PDB entry 5MS0 | electron microscopy, 9.80 A resolution (very low resolution: no residue pairs are listed; an interface is given only as per-side residue counts) | chains D and J of the 14 polymer chains in the assembly

== Chain D ==
Molecule: DNA-directed RNA polymerase subunit beta'
Source organism: Escherichia coli K-12
Notes: EC 2.7.7.6
Reference sequence: P0A8T7 (RPOC_ECOLI); numbering as in UniProt (aligned over 1-1407)
Chain sequence (1416 residues; each row starts with the number of its first residue):
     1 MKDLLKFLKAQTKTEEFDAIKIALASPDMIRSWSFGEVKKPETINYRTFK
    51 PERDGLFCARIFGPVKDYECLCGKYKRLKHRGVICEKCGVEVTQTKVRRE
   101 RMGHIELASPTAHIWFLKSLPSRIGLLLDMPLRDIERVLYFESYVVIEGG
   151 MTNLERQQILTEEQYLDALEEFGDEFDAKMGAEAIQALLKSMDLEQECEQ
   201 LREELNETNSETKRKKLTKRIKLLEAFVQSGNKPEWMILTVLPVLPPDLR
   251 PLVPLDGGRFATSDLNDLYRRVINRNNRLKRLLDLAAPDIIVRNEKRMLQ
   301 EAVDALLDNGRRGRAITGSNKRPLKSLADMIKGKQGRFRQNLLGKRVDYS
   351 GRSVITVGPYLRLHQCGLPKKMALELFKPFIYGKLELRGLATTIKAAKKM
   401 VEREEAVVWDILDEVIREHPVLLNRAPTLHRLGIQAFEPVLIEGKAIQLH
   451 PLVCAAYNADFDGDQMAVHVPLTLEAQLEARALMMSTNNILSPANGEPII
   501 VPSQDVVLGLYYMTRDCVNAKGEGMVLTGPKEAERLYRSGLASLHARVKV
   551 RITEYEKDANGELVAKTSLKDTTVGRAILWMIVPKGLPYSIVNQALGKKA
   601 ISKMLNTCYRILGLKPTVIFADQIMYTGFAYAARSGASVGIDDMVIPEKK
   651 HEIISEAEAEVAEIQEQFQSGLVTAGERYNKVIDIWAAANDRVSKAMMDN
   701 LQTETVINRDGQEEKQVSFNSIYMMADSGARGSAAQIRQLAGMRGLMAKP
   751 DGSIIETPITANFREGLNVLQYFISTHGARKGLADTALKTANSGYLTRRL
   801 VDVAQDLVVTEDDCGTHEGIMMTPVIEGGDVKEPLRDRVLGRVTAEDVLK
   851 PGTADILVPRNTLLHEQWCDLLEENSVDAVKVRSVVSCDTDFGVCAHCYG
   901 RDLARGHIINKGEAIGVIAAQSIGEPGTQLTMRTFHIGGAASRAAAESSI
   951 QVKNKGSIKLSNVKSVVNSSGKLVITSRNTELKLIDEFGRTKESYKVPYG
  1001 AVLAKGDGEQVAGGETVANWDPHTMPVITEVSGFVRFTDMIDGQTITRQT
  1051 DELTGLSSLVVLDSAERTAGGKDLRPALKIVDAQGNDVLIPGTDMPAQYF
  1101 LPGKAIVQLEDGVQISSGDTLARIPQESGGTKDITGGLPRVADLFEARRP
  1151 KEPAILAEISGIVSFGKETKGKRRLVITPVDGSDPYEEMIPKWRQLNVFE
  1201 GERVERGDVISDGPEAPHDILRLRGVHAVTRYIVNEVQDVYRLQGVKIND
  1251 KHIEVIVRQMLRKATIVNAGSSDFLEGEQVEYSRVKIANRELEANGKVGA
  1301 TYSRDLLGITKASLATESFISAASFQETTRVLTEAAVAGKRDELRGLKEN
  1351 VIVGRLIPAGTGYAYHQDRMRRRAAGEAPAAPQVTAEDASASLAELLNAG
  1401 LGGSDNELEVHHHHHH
Disordered / not traced: 1-13, 705-716, 1390-1416
Construct notes: expression tag (1408-1416)
UniProt features mapped onto this chain:
  - binding site (Zn(2+)): Cys-70, Cys-72, Cys-85, Cys-88, Cys-814, Cys-888, Cys-895, Cys-898
  - binding site (Mg(2+)): Asp-460, Asp-462, Asp-464
  - modified residue: Lys-983 (N6-acetyllysine)
  - mutagenesis: Gln-504 (Q504P: Resistant to antibiotics salinamide A and B), Asn-690 (N690D: Resistant to antibiotics salinamide A and B), Met-697 (M697V: Resistant to antibiotics salinamide A and B), Ala-735 (A735T: Resistant to antibiotics salinamide A and B), Arg-738 (R738C/H/P/S: Resistant to antibiotics salinamide A and B), Ala-748 (A748E: Resistant to antibiotics salinamide A and B), Pro-758 (P758S/T: Resistant to antibiotics salinamide A and B), Phe-763 (F763C: Resistant to antibiotics salinamide A and B), Ser-775 (S775A: Resistant to antibiotics salinamide A and B), Ala-779 (A779T/V: Resistant to antibiotics salinamide A and B), Arg-780 (R780C: Resistant to antibiotics salinamide A and B), Gly-782 (G782A/C: Resistant to antibiotics salinamide A and B), 1 further mutagenesis entry in UniProt
Ligand contacts:
  - Mg2+ (MG): Asp-460, Phe-461, Asp-462, Gly-463, Asp-464
  - Zn2+ (ZN): Ser-887, Cys-888, Cys-895, Cys-898

== Chain J ==
Molecule: Dnaii
Source organism: Escherichia coli
Sequence (39 nucleotides; numbered 1 to 39; the number before each row is that of its first residue):
     1 AAGCTCAAGTACTTAAGCCTGGTCATTACTAGTACTGCC

== Chain D / chain J interface ==
At this resolution (10 A) residue pairs are not listed: 22 residues of chain D and 7 of chain J lie at the interface.

== Summary ==
The interface between chain D and chain J involves 22 residues on one side and 7 on the other. Bound to chain
D: Mg2+ and Zn2+. From UniProt: 8 Zn2+-binding residues, 3 Mg2+-binding residues and 13 mutagenesis sites on
chain D.
Here chain D is DNA-directed RNA polymerase subunit beta' (Escherichia coli K-12) and chain J is Dnaii
(Escherichia coli). Entry 5MS0 (pseudo-atomic model of the RNA polymerase lambda-based antitermination complex
solved by cryo-EM) was determined by electron microscopy together with 5LM7 and 5LM9 from the same study.
